6SYQ - chains A and B; structure by X-ray diffraction, 3.00 A resolution.

Chain A:
Name: Alternansucrase
From: Leuconostoc mesenteroides
Notes: EC 2.4.1.140
UniProt: Q9RE05 (Q9RE05_LEUME); numbering as in UniProt; present here: 150-1016, 1018-1424
Sequence (1275 residues; each row starts with the number of its first residue; note: 1 number in that range is skipped by the numbering (no residue carries it; nothing is unmodelled there)):
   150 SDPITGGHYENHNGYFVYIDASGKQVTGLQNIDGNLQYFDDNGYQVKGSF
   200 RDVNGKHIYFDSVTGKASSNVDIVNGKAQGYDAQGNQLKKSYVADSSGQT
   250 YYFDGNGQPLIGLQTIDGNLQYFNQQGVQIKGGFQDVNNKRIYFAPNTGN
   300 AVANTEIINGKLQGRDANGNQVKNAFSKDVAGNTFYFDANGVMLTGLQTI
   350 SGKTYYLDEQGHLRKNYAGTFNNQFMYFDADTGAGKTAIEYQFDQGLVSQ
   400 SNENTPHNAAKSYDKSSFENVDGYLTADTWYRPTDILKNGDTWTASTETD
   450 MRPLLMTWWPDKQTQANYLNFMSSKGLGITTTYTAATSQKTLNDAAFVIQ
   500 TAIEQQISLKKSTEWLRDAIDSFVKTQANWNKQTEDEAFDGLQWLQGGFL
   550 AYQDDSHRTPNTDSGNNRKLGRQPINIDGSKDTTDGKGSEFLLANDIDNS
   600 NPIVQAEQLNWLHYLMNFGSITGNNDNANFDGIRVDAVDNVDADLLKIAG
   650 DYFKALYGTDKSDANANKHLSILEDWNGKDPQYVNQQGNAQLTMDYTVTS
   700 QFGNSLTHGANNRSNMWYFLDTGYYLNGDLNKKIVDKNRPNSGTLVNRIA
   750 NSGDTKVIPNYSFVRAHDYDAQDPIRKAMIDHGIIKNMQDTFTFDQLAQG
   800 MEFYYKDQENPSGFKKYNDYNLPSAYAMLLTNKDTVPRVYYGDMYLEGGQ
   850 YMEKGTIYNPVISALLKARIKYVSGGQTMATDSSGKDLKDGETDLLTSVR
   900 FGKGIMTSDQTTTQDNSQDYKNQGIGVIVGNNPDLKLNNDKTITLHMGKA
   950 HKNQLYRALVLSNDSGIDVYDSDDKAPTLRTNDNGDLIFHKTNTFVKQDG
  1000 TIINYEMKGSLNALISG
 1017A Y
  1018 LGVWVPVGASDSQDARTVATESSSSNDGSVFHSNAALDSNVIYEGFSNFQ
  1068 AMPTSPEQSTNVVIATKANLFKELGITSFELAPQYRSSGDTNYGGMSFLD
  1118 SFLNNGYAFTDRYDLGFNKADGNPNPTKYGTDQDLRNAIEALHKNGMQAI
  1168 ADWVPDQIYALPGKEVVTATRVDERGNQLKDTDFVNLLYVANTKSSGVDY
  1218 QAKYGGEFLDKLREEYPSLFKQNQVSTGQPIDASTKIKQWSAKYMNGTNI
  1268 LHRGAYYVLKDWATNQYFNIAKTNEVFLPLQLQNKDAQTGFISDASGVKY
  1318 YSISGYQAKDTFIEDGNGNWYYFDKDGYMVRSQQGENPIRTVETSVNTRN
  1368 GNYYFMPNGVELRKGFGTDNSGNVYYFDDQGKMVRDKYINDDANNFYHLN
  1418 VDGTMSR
Ion coordination: Ca2+: Glu589, Asp595, Asn639, Asp1173
Small-molecule neighbours: alpha-D-glucopyranose (GLC): Tyr241, Gly247, Thr249, Ile265, Asp266, Asn268, Gln270, Gln278, Lys280, Asn296, Thr297, Asn299
What the authors report for this chain:
  - catalytic residues: Asp635, Glu673, Asp767 (citing earlier work)
  - binding site for alpha-D-glucopyranose: Tyr241, Thr249, Asp266, Asn268, Gln270, Gln278, Lys280, Thr297, Gln700, Asn703, Ser713, Tyr717
  - mutagenesis - Y158A: decreased binding to dextran and alternan
  - mutagenesis - Y241A: decreased binding to alternan
  - mutagenesis - Q700A, Y717A: unchanged stability
  - mutagenesis - Y717A: unchanged catalytic activity on maltose
  - mutagenesis - Y717A: unchanged binding to dextran or alternan

Chain B:
Name: Alternansucrase
From: Leuconostoc mesenteroides
Notes: EC 2.4.1.140
UniProt: Q9RE05 (Q9RE05_LEUME); residue numbers follow UniProt; this construct covers 239-1016, 1018-1423
Sequence (1185 residues; each row starts with the number of its first residue; note: 1 number in that range is skipped by the numbering (no residue carries it; nothing is unmodelled there)):
   239 KSYVADSSGQTYYFDGNGQPLIGLQTIDGNLQYFNQQGVQIKGGFQDVNN
   289 KRIYFAPNTGNAVANTEIINGKLQGRDANGNQVKNAFSKDVAGNTFYFDA
   339 NGVMLTGLQTISGKTYYLDEQGHLRKNYAGTFNNQFMYFDADTGAGKTAI
   389 EYQFDQGLVSQSNENTPHNAAKSYDKSSFENVDGYLTADTWYRPTDILKN
   439 GDTWTASTETDMRPLLMTWWPDKQTQANYLNFMSSKGLGITTTYTAATSQ
   489 KTLNDAAFVIQTAIEQQISLKKSTEWLRDAIDSFVKTQANWNKQTEDEAF
   539 DGLQWLQGGFLAYQDDSHRTPNTDSGNNRKLGRQPINIDGSKDTTDGKGS
   589 EFLLANDIDNSNPIVQAEQLNWLHYLMNFGSITGNNDNANFDGIRVDAVD
   639 NVDADLLKIAGDYFKALYGTDKSDANANKHLSILEDWNGKDPQYVNQQGN
   689 AQLTMDYTVTSQFGNSLTHGANNRSNMWYFLDTGYYLNGDLNKKIVDKNR
   739 PNSGTLVNRIANSGDTKVIPNYSFVRAHDYDAQDPIRKAMIDHGIIKNMQ
   789 DTFTFDQLAQGMEFYYKDQENPSGFKKYNDYNLPSAYAMLLTNKDTVPRV
   839 YYGDMYLEGGQYMEKGTIYNPVISALLKARIKYVSGGQTMATDSSGKDLK
   889 DGETDLLTSVRFGKGIMTSDQTTTQDNSQDYKNQGIGVIVGNNPDLKLNN
   939 DKTITLHMGKAHKNQLYRALVLSNDSGIDVYDSDDKAPTLRTNDNGDLIF
   989 HKTNTFVKQDGTIINYEMKGSLNALISG
 1017A Y
  1018 LGVWVPVGASDSQDARTVATESSSSNDGSVFHSNAALDSNVIYEGFSNFQ
  1068 AMPTSPEQSTNVVIATKANLFKELGITSFELAPQYRSSGDTNYGGMSFLD
  1118 SFLNNGYAFTDRYDLGFNKADGNPNPTKYGTDQDLRNAIEALHKNGMQAI
  1168 ADWVPDQIYALPGKEVVTATRVDERGNQLKDTDFVNLLYVANTKSSGVDY
  1218 QAKYGGEFLDKLREEYPSLFKQNQVSTGQPIDASTKIKQWSAKYMNGTNI
  1268 LHRGAYYVLKDWATNQYFNIAKTNEVFLPLQLQNKDAQTGFISDASGVKY
  1318 YSISGYQAKDTFIEDGNGNWYYFDKDGYMVRSQQGENPIRTVETSVNTRN
  1368 GNYYFMPNGVELRKGFGTDNSGNVYYFDDQGKMVRDKYINDDANNFYHLN
  1418 VDGTMS
Unresolved in the structure: 253-257
Ion coordination: Ca2+: Glu589, Asp595, Asn639, Asp1173
Small-molecule neighbours: alpha-D-glucopyranose (GLC): Tyr241, Thr249, Gln270, Lys280, Asn296, Thr297

How chain A and chain B interact:
Pairs across the interface (26; chain A residue first):
  Asn160(A) - Ser350(B)  hydrogen bond (side chain-backbone)
  Gly163(A) - Ser350(B)
  Gly163(A) - Gly351(B)
  Gly163(A) - Lys352(B)
  Tyr164(A) - Lys352(B)
  Gly197(A) - Asp380(B)
  Ser211(A) - Asp380(B)
  Ser211(A) - Thr381(B)
  Asn224(A) - Gln462(B)  hydrogen bond
  Asn224(A) - Asn466(B)
  Asn224(A) - Asn469(B)
  Asn224(A) - Tyr482(B)  hydrogen bond (side chain-backbone)
  Asn224(A) - Thr483(B)
  Lys226(A) - Thr525(B)
  Ser246(A) - Asp1409(B)
  Gln274(A) - Glu536(B)
  Asn287(A) - Trp543(B)
  Asn296(A) - Pro295(B)
  Asn296(A) - Asn296(B)
  Thr297(A) - Asn296(B)
  Asn323(A) - Asn711(B)  hydrogen bond
  Glu536(A) - Gln274(B)  hydrogen bond (backbone-side chain)
  Trp543(A) - Asn287(B)
  Asn711(A) - Asn323(B)  hydrogen bond
  Asn711(A) - Ala338(B)
  Asn786(A) - Leu262(B)
Interface residues without a listed pair, chain A (22 interface residues in all): Lys196, Val212, Gly225, Ser245, Asn288
Interface residues without a listed pair, chain B (27 interface residues in all): Asn288, Phe325, Lys327, Lys364, Ala484

In short:
22 residues of chain A and 27 residues of chain B are in contact, with 6 hydrogen bonds. Polar contacts
include Asn160(A)-Ser350(B), Asn224(A)-Gln462(B) and Asn224(A)-Tyr482(B). Bound to chain A:
alpha-D-glucopyranose. From the paper: catalytic residues Asp635(A), Glu673(A) and Asp767(A); Y158A of chain A
reduces binding to dextran and alternan; 4 substitutions were tested in all.
Chain A is Alternansucrase and chain B is Alternansucrase, both from Leuconostoc mesenteroides; the structure,
ASR Alternansucrase in complex with isomaltotriose, was determined by X-ray diffraction (same publication as
6SZI, 6T16, 6T18 and 6T1P).
